Entry 9VXG (X-ray diffraction, 2.30 A resolution); this record covers chains A and B.

# Chain A
Name: UPF0225 protein YchJ
Organism: Salmonella enterica subsp. enterica serovar Typhimurium str. 14028S
UniProtKB: Q8ZP43 (YCHJ_SALTY); residue numbers follow UniProt; this construct covers 1-130
Amino-acid sequence (131 residues; numbered 0 to 130; the number before each row is that of its first residue; numbering starts at 0):
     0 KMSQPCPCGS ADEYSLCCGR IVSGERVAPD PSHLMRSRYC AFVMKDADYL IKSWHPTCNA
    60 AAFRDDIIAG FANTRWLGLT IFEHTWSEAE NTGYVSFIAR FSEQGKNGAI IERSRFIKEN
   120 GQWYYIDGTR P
Construct notes: expression tag (0)
Metal / ion sites: Zn2+: Cys-5, Cys-7, Cys-16

# Chain B
Name: UPF0225 protein YchJ
Organism: Salmonella enterica subsp. enterica serovar Typhimurium str. 14028S
UniProtKB: Q8ZP43 (YCHJ_SALTY); residue numbers follow UniProt; this construct covers 133-148
Amino-acid sequence (16 residues; each row starts with the number of its first residue):
   133 GRNDPCPCGS GKKFKK
Disulfide bonds: Cys-138/Cys-140

# Interface between chain A and chain B
Pairs across the interface (5):
  Phe-81(A) / Pro-139(B)  hydrophobic
  Ile-97(A) / Pro-139(B)  hydrophobic
  Ile-97(A) / Cys-140(B)
  Arg-99(A) / Cys-140(B)
  Ala-108(A) / Phe-146(B)  hydrophobic
Interface residues without a listed pair, chain A (6 interface residues in all): Thr-79, Ile-110
Interface residues without a listed pair, chain B (4 interface residues in all): Cys-138

# Overview
6 residues of chain A and 4 residues of chain B are in contact. Cys-5(A), Cys-7(A) and Cys-16(A) coordinate
Zn2+.
Chain A is UPF0225 protein YchJ and chain B is UPF0225 protein YchJ, both from Salmonella enterica subsp.
enterica serovar Typhimurium str. 14028S; the structure, ROS-Sensing Transcription Factor YchJ Regulates the
RssB-RpoS Pathway to Protect Salmonella Against Oxidative Attack by Macrophages, was determined by X-ray
diffraction.
